Entry 6X1E (X-ray diffraction, 2.90 A resolution); this record covers chains A and E of the 6 polymer chains in the assembly.

== Chain A ==
Protein: Tubulin alpha-1B chain
Organism: Sus scrofa
UniProt: Q2XVP4 (TBA1B_PIG); numbering as in UniProt (aligned over 1-450)
Chain sequence (450 residues; numbered 1 to 450; the number before each row is that of its first residue):
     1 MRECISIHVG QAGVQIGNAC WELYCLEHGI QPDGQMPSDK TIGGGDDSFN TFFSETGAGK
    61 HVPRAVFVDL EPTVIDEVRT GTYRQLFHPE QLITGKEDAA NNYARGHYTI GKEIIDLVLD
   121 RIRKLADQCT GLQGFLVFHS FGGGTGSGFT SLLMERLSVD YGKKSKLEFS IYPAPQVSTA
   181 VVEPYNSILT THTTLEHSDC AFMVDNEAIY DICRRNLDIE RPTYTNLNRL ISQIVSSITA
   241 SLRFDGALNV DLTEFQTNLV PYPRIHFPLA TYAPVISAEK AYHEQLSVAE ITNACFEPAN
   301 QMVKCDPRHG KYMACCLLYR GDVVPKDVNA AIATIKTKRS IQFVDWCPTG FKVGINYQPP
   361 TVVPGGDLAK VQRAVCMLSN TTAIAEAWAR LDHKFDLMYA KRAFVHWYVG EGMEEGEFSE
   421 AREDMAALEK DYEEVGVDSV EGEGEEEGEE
Disordered / not traced: 438-450
Ion coordination: Ca2+: D39, T41, G44, E55
Small-molecule neighbours:
  - GTP (guanosine-5'-triphosphate): G10, Q11, A12, Q15, I16, D69, D98, A99, A100, N101, S140, G142, G143, G144, T145, G146, I171, P173, V177, S178, E183, N206, Y224, L227, N228, I231
  - Y5L (4-(2-chloro-6,7-dihydro-5H-cyclopenta[d]pyrimidin-4-yl)-7-methoxy-3,4-dihydroquinoxalin-2(1H)-one): N101, T179, V181
UniProt features mapped onto this chain:
  - motif: M1 to C4 (MREC motif)
  - active site: E254
  - binding site (GTP): G10, Q11, A12, Q15, E71, A99, S140, G143, G144, T145, G146, T179, E183, N206, Y224, N228, L252
  - binding site (Mg(2+)): E71
  - modified residue: K40 (N6,N6,N6-trimethyllysine), S48 (Phosphoserine), S232 (Phosphoserine), Y282 (3'-nitrotyrosine), R339 (Omega-N-methylarginine), S439 (Phosphoserine), E443 (5-glutamyl polyglutamate), E445 (5-glutamyl polyglutamate)
  - cross-link (Glycyl lysine isopeptide (Lys-Gly)): K326 (interchain with G-Cter in ubiquitin), K370 (interchain with G-Cter in ubiquitin)

== Chain E ==
Protein: Stathmin-4
Organism: Rattus norvegicus
UniProt: P63043 (STMN4_RAT); residues 5-145 here correspond to UniProt positions 49-189 (UniProt number = residue number + 44)
Chain sequence (143 residues; each row starts with the number of its first residue):
     3 MADMEVIELN KCTSGQSFEV ILKPPSFDGV PEFNASLPRR RDPSLEEIQK KLEAAEERRK
    63 YQEAELLKHL AEKREHEREV IQKAIEENNN FIKMAKEKLA QKMESNKENR EAHLAAMLER
   123 LQEKDKHAEE VRKNKELKEE ASR
Disordered / not traced: 3-5, 29-43, 142-145
Differences from the reference sequence: initiating methionine (3); expression tag (4)
UniProt features mapped onto this chain:
  - modified residue: S46 (Phosphoserine)

== Chain A / chain E interface ==
Pairs across the interface - 61 pairs, chain A then chain E:
  H107(A) with L54(E)
  Y108(A) with K53(E); L54(E), hydrophobic; A57(E), hydrophobic
  T109(A) with R61(E), hydrogen bond
  K112(A) with E55(E); E58(E), salt bridge
  L152(A) with L54(E), hydrophobic
  E155(A) with I50(E)
  R156(A) with L47(E); Q51(E)
  S158(A) with D44(E)
  V159(A) with P45(E); L47(E)
  E196(A) with D44(E)
  D245(A) with C14(E); S16(E)
  A247(A) with N12(E); S19(E)
  L248(A) with S19(E)
  P325(A) with Q18(E); F20(E), hydrophobic
  N329(A) with M6(E); V8(E); F20(E); V22(E)
  I332(A) with M6(E), hydrophobic
  A333(A) with M6(E)
  K336(A) with L24(E)
  D345(A) with P27(E); S28(E), hydrogen bond (backbone-backbone)
  W346(A) with P27(E)
  C347(A) with P27(E)
  P348(A) with K25(E); P27(E)
  T349(A) with I23(E); L24(E), hydrogen bond (backbone-backbone); K25(E), hydrogen bond (backbone-backbone)
  G350(A) with V22(E)
  F351(A) with E21(E); V22(E), hydrogen bond (backbone-backbone)
  K352(A) with F20(E); E21(E)
  V353(A) with S19(E); F20(E), hydrogen bond (backbone-backbone)
  G354(A) with Q18(E)
  I355(A) with G17(E); Q18(E), hydrogen bond (backbone-backbone)
  N356(A) with S16(E)
  Y357(A) with T15(E); S16(E), hydrogen bond (backbone-backbone); G17(E); Q18(E), hydrogen bond
  V409(A) with Q64(E)
  G410(A) with R61(E); Q64(E)
  E411(A) with R61(E), hydrogen bond (backbone-side chain)
  G412(A) with A57(E); R60(E), hydrogen bond (backbone-side chain); R61(E)
  E414(A) with R60(E), salt bridge
Interface residues without a listed pair, chain A (39 interface residues in all): H197, G246, V328
Interface residues without a listed pair, chain E (32 interface residues in all): P26, S46

== Summary ==
Chain A and chain E form an interface of 39 and 32 residues respectively; the contacts include 11 hydrogen
bonds and 2 salt bridges. Polar pairs include K112(A)-E58(E), E414(A)-R60(E) and T109(A)-R61(E). Chain A binds
GTP and compound Y5L.
Chain A is Tubulin alpha-1B chain (Sus scrofa) and chain E is Stathmin-4 (Rattus norvegicus); the structure,
Tubulin-RB3_SLD-TTL in complex with compound 5l, was determined by X-ray diffraction (same publication as
6X1C, 6X1F, 7LZ7 and 7LZ8).
